1S76 - chains N and D of the 4 polymer chains in the assembly; structure by X-ray diffraction, 2.88 A resolution.

== Chain N ==
Molecule: 17-nt DNA strand
Sequence (17 nucleotides; each row starts with the number of its first residue):
    14 TTTACGTTGC GCACGGC

== Chain D ==
Protein: DNA-directed RNA polymerase
Source organism: Enterobacteria phage T7
Notes: EC 2.7.7.6
Reference sequence: P00573 (RPOL_BPT7); numbering as in UniProt (aligned over 1-883)
Amino-acid sequence (883 residues; row label = number of the first residue in the row):
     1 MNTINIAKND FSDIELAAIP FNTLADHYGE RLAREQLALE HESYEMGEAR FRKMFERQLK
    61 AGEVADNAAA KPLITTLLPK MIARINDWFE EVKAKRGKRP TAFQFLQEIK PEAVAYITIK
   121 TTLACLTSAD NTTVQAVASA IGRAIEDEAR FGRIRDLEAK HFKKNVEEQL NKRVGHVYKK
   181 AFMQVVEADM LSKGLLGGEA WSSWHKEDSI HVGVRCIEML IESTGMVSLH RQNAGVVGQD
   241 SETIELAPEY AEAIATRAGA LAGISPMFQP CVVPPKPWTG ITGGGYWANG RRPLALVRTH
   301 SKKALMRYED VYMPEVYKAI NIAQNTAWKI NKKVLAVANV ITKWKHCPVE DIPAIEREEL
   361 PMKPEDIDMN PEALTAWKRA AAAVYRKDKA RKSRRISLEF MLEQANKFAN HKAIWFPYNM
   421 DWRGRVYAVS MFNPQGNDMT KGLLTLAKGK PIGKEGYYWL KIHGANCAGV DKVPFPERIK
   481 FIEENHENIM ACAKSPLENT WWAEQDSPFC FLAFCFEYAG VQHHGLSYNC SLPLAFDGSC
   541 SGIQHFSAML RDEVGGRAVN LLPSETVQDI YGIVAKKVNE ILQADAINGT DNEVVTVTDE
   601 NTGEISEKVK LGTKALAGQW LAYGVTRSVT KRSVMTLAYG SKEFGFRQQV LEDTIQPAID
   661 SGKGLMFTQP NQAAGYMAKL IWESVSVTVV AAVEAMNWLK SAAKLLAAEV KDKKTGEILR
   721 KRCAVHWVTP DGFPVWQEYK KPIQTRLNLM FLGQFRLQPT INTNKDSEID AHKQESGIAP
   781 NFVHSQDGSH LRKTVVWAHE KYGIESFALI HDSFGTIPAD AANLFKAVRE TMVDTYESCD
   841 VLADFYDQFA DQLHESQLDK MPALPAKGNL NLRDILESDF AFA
Disordered / not traced: 1-11, 195-199, 233-240, 363-374, 594-611
Metal / ion sites: Mg2+ site 1: Asp537, Gly538, Asp812 (together with AMP-CPP); Mg2+ site 2: Asp537, Asp812 (together with AMP-CPP)
Ligand contacts: AMP-CPP (APC; diphosphomethylphosphonic acid adenosyl ester): Arg425, Asp537, Gly538, Cys540, Ser541, Gly542, Tyr571, Arg627, Lys631, Arg632, Met635, Thr636, Tyr639, His784, Asp812
Curated features (UniProtKB/Swiss-Prot):
  - active site: Asp537, Lys631, Asp812

== Chain N / chain D interface ==
Contacting residue pairs (18; chain N residue first):
  DT16(N) with Tyr178(D), base contact; Lys378(D), phosphate contact; Ala382(D), base contact; Tyr385(D), hydrogen bond to the phosphate
  DA17(N) with Lys172(D), base contact; Arg173(D), hydrogen bond to the base; Lys378(D), salt bridge to the phosphate; Arg379(D), salt bridge to the phosphate; Ala382(D), phosphate contact
  DC18(N) with Arg379(D), hydrogen bond to the sugar
  DG19(N) with Pro670(D), base contact; Asn671(D), base contact
  DT20(N) with Glu168(D), base contact; Arg647(D), hydrogen bond to the base; Asn671(D), sugar contact
  DT21(N) with Lys164(D), base contact; Arg647(D), hydrogen bond to the sugar
  DC25(N) with Lys704(D), salt bridge to the phosphate
Other interface residues (no listed pair), chain N (8 interface residues in all): DA26
Other interface residues (no listed pair), chain D (17 interface residues in all): Val174, Phe644, Gln669, Arg722

== Overview ==
Chain N and chain D form an interface of 8 and 17 residues respectively, with 5 hydrogen bonds and 3 salt
bridges. Polar pairs include DA17(N)-Arg173(D), DT20(N)-Arg647(D) and DC18(N)-Arg379(D). Chain D binds
AMP-CPP. From UniProt: 3 active-site residues on chain D.
Chain N is a 17-nt DNA strand and chain D is DNA-directed RNA polymerase (Enterobacteria phage T7); the
structure, T7 RNA polymerase alpha beta methylene ATP elongation complex, was determined by X-ray diffraction
(same publication as 1S77).
